PDB entry 7SO5 | X-ray diffraction, 1.80 A resolution | chains H and L of the 3 polymer chains in the assembly

== Chain H ==
Protein: Fab B2 HC
Organism: Homo sapiens
Notes: antibody fragment or engineered binder
Sequence (215 residues; each row starts with the number of its first residue; note: 7 numbers in that range are skipped by the numbering (no residue carries them; nothing is unmodelled there)):
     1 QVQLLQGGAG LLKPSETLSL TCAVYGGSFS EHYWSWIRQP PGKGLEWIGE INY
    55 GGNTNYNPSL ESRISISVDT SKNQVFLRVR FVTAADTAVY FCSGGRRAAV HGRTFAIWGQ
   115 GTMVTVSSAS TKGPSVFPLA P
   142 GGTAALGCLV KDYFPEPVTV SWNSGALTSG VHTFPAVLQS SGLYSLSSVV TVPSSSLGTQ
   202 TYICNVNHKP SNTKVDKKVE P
Disulfides: C22-C96, C149-C205

== Chain L ==
Protein: Fab B2 LC
Organism: Homo sapiens
Notes: antibody fragment or engineered binder
Sequence (216 residues; each row starts with the number of its first residue):
     1 DIVMTQSPLS LPVTPGEPAS ISCRSSQSLL HTNGNNYLVW YLQKPGQAPH LLIYLGSNRA
    61 SGVPGRFSGS GSGTDFTLKI SRVEVEDVGV YYCMQSLQTP PTFGQGTKLE IKRTVAAPSV
   121 FIFPPSDEQL KSGTASVVCL LNNFYPREAK VQWKVDNALQ SGNSQESVTE QDSKDSTYSL
   181 SSTLTLSKAD YEKHKVYACE VTHQGLSSPV TKSFNR
Disulfides: C23-C93, C139-C199

== Chain H / chain L interface ==
Pairs across the interface - 69 pairs, chain H then chain L:
  Q39(H) with Q43(L), hydrogen bond; Y92(L), hydrogen bond
  K43(H) with Y92(L)
  L45(H) with P49(L), hydrophobic; Y92(L), hydrophobic; F103(L)
  W47(H) with P100(L), hydrophobic; P101(L)
  P62(H) with P100(L)
  F95(H) with Q43(L); A48(L), hydrophobic
  R100(H) with Y54(L)
  A102(H) with Y37(L), hydrophobic; S96(L)
  A103(H) with Y37(L)
  H105(H) with L97(L); Q98(L); T99(L), hydrogen bond (backbone-backbone)
  G106(H) with S96(L); L97(L), hydrogen bond (backbone-backbone); Q98(L)
  R107(H) with M94(L); S96(L); T99(L)
  T108(H) with V39(L); L51(L); S96(L)
  F109(H) with Y41(L), hydrogen bond (backbone-side chain); M94(L), hydrophobic; P101(L), hydrophobic
  W112(H) with A48(L), hydrophobic; P49(L)
  G113(H) with A48(L)
  Q114(H) with G46(L); Q47(L); A48(L)
  F131(H) with E128(L); Q129(L)
  P132(H) with S126(L); E128(L)
  L133(H) with F123(L); V138(L), hydrophobic
  A134(H) with F123(L)
  A146(H) with F121(L), hydrophobic; F123(L)
  L147(H) with F123(L), hydrophobic
  L150(H) with S136(L)
  K152(H) with Q129(L); T134(L); S136(L)
  H173(H) with N142(L), hydrogen bond; N143(L), hydrogen bond; S179(L), hydrogen bond
  F175(H) with L140(L), hydrophobic; S167(L); T169(L); S179(L); L180(L); S181(L)
  P176(H) with S167(L), hydrogen bond (backbone-side chain); V168(L)
  V178(H) with Q165(L); E166(L); S167(L)
  L179(H) with Q165(L), hydrogen bond (backbone-side chain)
  Q180(H) with Q165(L)
  V190(H) with L140(L), hydrophobic
  T192(H) with N142(L)
  K218(H) with E128(L), salt bridge
Other interface residues (no listed pair), chain H (41 interface residues in all): I37, G44, E50, N61, A110, T144, S188
Other interface residues (no listed pair), chain L (40 interface residues in all): H31, Q95

== Overview ==
The interface between chain H and chain L involves 41 residues on one side and 40 on the other; the contacts
include 10 hydrogen bonds and 1 salt bridge. Polar contacts include K218(H)-E128(L), Q39(H)-Q43(L) and
Q39(H)-Y92(L).
Here chain H is Fab B2 HC and chain L is Fab B2 LC, both from Homo sapiens. Entry 7SO5 (Novel structural
insights for a pair of monoclonal antibodies recognizing non-overlapping epitopes of the glucosyltransferase
domain ...) was determined by X-ray diffraction together with 7SO7 from the same study.
